Entry 6HAY (X-ray diffraction, 2.24 A resolution); this record covers chains C and D of the 4 polymer chains in the assembly.

Chain C:
Name: Elongin-C
From: Homo sapiens
UniProt: Q15369 (ELOC_HUMAN); residues 17-112 here = UniProt positions 17-112
Chain sequence (97 residues; numbered 16 to 112; the number before each row is that of its first residue):
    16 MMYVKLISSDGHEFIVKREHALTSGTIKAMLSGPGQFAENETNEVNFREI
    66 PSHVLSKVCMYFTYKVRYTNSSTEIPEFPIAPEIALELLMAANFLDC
Sequence notes: initiating methionine (16)

Chain D:
Name: Elongin-B
From: Homo sapiens
UniProt: Q15370 (ELOB_HUMAN); residue numbers follow UniProt; this construct covers 1-104
Chain sequence (104 residues; row label = number of the first residue in the row):
     1 MDVFLMIRRHKTTIFTDAKESSTVFELKRIVEGILKRPPDEQRLYKDDQL
    51 LDDGKTLGECGFTSQTARPQAPATVGLAFRADDTFEALCIEPFSSPPELP
   101 DVMK
UniProt features mapped onto this chain:
  - modified residue: Met1 (N-acetylmethionine), Thr84 (Phosphothreonine)

Interface between chain C and chain D:
Contacting residue pairs (55; chain C residue first):
  Tyr18(C) with Ile34(D)
  Asp25(C) with Lys11(D), hydrogen bond (backbone-side chain); Ser94(D)
  Gly26(C) with Lys11(D)
  His27(C) with Arg8(D); Lys11(D); Glu91(D); Pro92(D), hydrogen bond (side chain-backbone); Phe93(D)
  Glu28(C) with Lys11(D), hydrogen bond (backbone-backbone); Thr12(D); Thr13(D), hydrogen bond (backbone-backbone)
  Phe29(C) with Thr13(D); Phe15(D), hydrophobic; Phe93(D), hydrophobic
  Ile30(C) with Thr12(D); Thr13(D), hydrogen bond (backbone-backbone); Ile14(D); Phe15(D), hydrogen bond (backbone-backbone); Ile34(D), hydrophobic
  Val31(C) with Phe15(D), hydrophobic
  Lys32(C) with Asp17(D), salt bridge
  Pro66(C) with Ser94(D)
  Ser67(C) with Phe93(D); Ser94(D), hydrogen bond (side chain-backbone)
  His68(C) with Phe93(D); Ser94(D), hydrogen bond; Ser95(D); Pro96(D)
  Ser71(C) with Phe15(D); Phe93(D)
  Cys74(C) with Phe15(D), hydrophobic
  Met75(C) with Met6(D), hydrophobic; Phe15(D), hydrophobic; Pro69(D); Gln70(D); Pro72(D)
  Thr78(C) with Phe4(D); Pro69(D)
  Tyr79(C) with Pro69(D), hydrophobic; Gln70(D)
  Arg82(C) with Phe4(D); Pro69(D)
  Tyr83(C) with Pro69(D), hydrophobic; Gln70(D)
  Pro91(C) with Gln70(D)
  Phe93(C) with Gln70(D)
  Pro94(C) with Gln70(D)
  Pro97(C) with Leu99(D); Met103(D)
  Glu98(C) with Pro96(D); Leu99(D)
  Leu101(C) with Met103(D), hydrophobic
  Glu102(C) with Pro96(D); Pro97(D)
Other interface residues (no listed pair), chain C (29 interface residues in all): Lys72, Glu92, Ala100
Other interface residues (no listed pair), chain D (27 interface residues in all): Asp2, His10, Thr16, Leu35, Pro100

Summary:
Chain C and chain D form an interface of 29 and 27 residues respectively, with 8 hydrogen bonds and 1 salt
bridge. Polar pairs include Lys32(C)-Asp17(D), Asp25(C)-Lys11(D) and His27(C)-Pro92(D).
Chain C is Elongin-C and chain D is Elongin-B, both from Homo sapiens; the structure, Crystal structure of
PROTAC 1 in complex with the bromodomain of human SMARCA2 and pVHL:ElonginC:ElonginB, was determined by X-ray
diffraction together with 6HAX, 6HAZ and 6HR2 from the same study.
